PDB entry 5TRS | X-ray diffraction, 3.08 A resolution | chains K and L of the 28 polymer chains in the assembly

# Chain K (and L)
Protein: Proteasome subunit beta
From: Mycobacterium tuberculosis
Notes: EC 3.4.25.1; chain L of this document is another copy of the same molecule, construct and numbering; everything in this record applies to it too
Reference sequence: A5U4D6 (PSB_MYCTA); residues 1-234 here correspond to UniProt positions 58-291 (UniProt number = residue number + 57)
Chain sequence (240 residues; each row starts with the number of its first residue):
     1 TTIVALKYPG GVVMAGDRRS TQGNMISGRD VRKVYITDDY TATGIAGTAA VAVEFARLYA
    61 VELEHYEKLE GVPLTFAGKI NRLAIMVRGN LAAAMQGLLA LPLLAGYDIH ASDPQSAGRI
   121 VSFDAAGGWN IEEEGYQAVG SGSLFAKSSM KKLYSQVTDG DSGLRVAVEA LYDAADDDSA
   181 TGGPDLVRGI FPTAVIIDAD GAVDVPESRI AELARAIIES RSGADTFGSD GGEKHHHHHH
Disordered / not traced: 224-240
Sequence notes: expression tag (235-240)
UniProt features mapped onto this chain:
  - active site: Thr-1 (Nucleophile)
Residues lining bound ligands:
  - 7HZ (N-tert-butoxy-N~2~-(5-methyl-1,2-oxazole-3-carbonyl)-L-asparaginyl-O-methyl-N-[(naphthalen-1-yl)methyl]-L-serinamide), molecule 1: Thr-1, Arg-19, Ser-20, Thr-21, Gln-22, Ser-27, Val-31, Arg-32, Lys-33, Ile-45, Ala-46, Gly-47, Thr-48, Ala-49, Ala-52, Val-53, Leu-98
  - 7HZ, molecule 2: Ser-122, Phe-123, Asp-124, Ala-125, Ala-126, Gly-128, Trp-129, Asn-130
From the paper describing this entry:
  - binding site for 7HZ: Ser-20, Thr-21, Gln-22, Ser-27, Gly-47, Ala-49, Ala-50, Leu-91, Leu-98, Asp-124, Ala-125, Ala-126
  - specificity-determining residues: Ser-20, Gln-22, Ser-27, Ala-125 (proposed by the authors, not directly observed)
  - catalytic residues: Thr-1 (citing earlier work)

# How chain K and chain L interact
Contacting residue pairs (15):
  Arg-29(K) with Glu-134(L)
  Asp-30(K) with Asn-130(L), hydrogen bond; Ile-131(L); Glu-132(L); Glu-133(L); Glu-134(L)
  Arg-32(K) with Glu-133(L), salt bridge
  Ala-50(K) with Ala-126(L); Gly-127(L); Gly-128(L)
  Glu-54(K) with Arg-88(L), salt bridge
  Arg-57(K) with Asn-81(L)
  Leu-98(K) with Leu-91(L), hydrophobic
  Arg-188(K) with Glu-134(L), salt bridge; Lys-151(L)
Interface residues without a listed pair, chain K (13 interface residues in all): Arg-18, Gln-22, Val-31, Ala-49, Val-53
Interface residues without a listed pair, chain L (14 interface residues in all): Asp-124, Trp-129

# In short
Chain K and chain L form an interface of 13 and 14 residues respectively, with 1 hydrogen bond and 3 salt
bridges. Among the polar pairs are Arg-32(K)/Glu-133(L), Glu-54(K)/Arg-88(L) and Arg-188(K)/Glu-134(L). Bound
to chain K: compound 7HZ. From the paper: the catalytic residue Thr-1(K); a binding site for 7HZ at Ser-20(K),
Thr-21(K) and Gln-22(K) among others.
Both chains are Proteasome subunit beta (Mycobacterium tuberculosis). Entry 5TRS (Structure of Mycobacterium
tuberculosis proteasome in complex with N,C-capped dipeptide PKS2144) was determined by X-ray diffraction
together with 5THO, 5TRG, 5TRR, 5TRY and 5TS0 from the same study.
